6FD0 - chains A and B; structure by X-ray diffraction, 2.64 A resolution.

== Chain A (and B) ==
Name: Protein KIBRA
Source organism: Homo sapiens
Notes: fragment: C2 domain; chain B of this document is another copy of the same molecule, construct and numbering; everything in this record applies to it too
UniProt: Q8IX03 (KIBRA_HUMAN), isoform Q8IX03-2; numbering as in UniProt (aligned over 658-785)
Sequence (140 residues; numbered 646 to 785; the number before each row is that of its first residue):
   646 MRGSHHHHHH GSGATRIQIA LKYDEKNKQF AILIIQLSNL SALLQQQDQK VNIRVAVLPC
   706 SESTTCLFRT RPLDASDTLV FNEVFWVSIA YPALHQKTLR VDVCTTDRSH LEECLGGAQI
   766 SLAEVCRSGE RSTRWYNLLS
Unresolved in the structure: 646-656 (chain B: 646-657)
Sequence notes: initiating methionine (646); expression tag (647-657); engineered mutation I734 (Met in Q8IX03), A735 (Ser in Q8IX03)
Swiss-Prot annotation at these positions:
  - natural variant: I734 (M734I: Associated with Ala-735; this construct carries the variant), A735 (S735A: Associated with Ile-734; this construct carries the variant)
Cystine bridges: C705-C711, C749-C759
Reported in the primary citation:
  - self-association interface (contacts with another copy of this molecule); pairs are residue here / residue on that copy: C771-C771 (disulfide)
  - specificity-determining residues: E757 (proposed by the authors, not directly observed)

== Interface between chain A and chain B ==
Pairs across the interface (27):
  Y736(A) - E775(B)  hydrogen bond
  A768(A) - E775(B)
  E769(A) - C771(B)
  E769(A) - E775(B)
  E769(A) - R776(B)
  E769(A) - S777(B)
  E769(A) - T778(B)  hydrogen bond (side chain-backbone)
  E769(A) - R779(B)  salt bridge
  V770(A) - E775(B)
  C771(A) - E769(B)
  C771(A) - C771(B)  disulfide
  C771(A) - E775(B)
  R772(A) - S773(B)  hydrogen bond (backbone-side chain)
  R772(A) - E775(B)  hydrogen bond (backbone-side chain)
  S773(A) - R772(B)
  S773(A) - S773(B)  hydrogen bond (side chain-backbone)
  E775(A) - Y736(B)  hydrogen bond
  E775(A) - A768(B)
  E775(A) - E769(B)
  E775(A) - V770(B)
  E775(A) - C771(B)
  E775(A) - R772(B)  hydrogen bond (side chain-backbone)
  R776(A) - E769(B)
  S777(A) - E769(B)
  T778(A) - E769(B)
  R779(A) - T778(B)  hydrogen bond (side chain-backbone)
  R779(A) - R779(B)
Cross-chain cystine bridges: C771(A)-C771(B)

== Summary ==
The chain A/chain B interface involves 12 residues from each chain, with 1 disulfide bond, 8 hydrogen bonds
and 1 salt bridge. Among the polar pairs are E769(A)-R779(B), Y736(A)-E775(B) and E769(A)-T778(B). From the
paper: the specificity determinant E757(A); a self-association interface involving C771(A).
Chain A and chain B are both Protein KIBRA (Homo sapiens); the structure, Human KIBRA C2 domain mutant M734I
S735A, was determined by X-ray diffraction (same publication as 6FB4, 6FJC and 6FJD).
